7Y9Y - chains D and A of the 4 polymer chains in the assembly; structure by electron microscopy, 2.77 A resolution.

# Chain D
Molecule: 27-nt RNA strand
Sequence (27 nucleotides; each row starts with the number of its first residue; numbers below 1 keep their minus sign (G-3 is residue -3)):
    -3 GGAUUACCCA UGUCGAAGAC AACAAAG
Not modelled in the structure: -3 to 0

# Chain A
Molecule: CRISPR-associated RAMP family protein
Organism: Desulfonema ishimotonii
UniProt: A0A401FT36 (A0A401FT36_9DELT); residue numbers follow UniProt; this construct covers 1-1273, 1275-1540, 1542-1601
Chain sequence (1617 residues; row label = number of the first residue in the row; note: 2 numbers in that range are skipped by the numbering (no residue carries them; nothing is unmodelled there)):
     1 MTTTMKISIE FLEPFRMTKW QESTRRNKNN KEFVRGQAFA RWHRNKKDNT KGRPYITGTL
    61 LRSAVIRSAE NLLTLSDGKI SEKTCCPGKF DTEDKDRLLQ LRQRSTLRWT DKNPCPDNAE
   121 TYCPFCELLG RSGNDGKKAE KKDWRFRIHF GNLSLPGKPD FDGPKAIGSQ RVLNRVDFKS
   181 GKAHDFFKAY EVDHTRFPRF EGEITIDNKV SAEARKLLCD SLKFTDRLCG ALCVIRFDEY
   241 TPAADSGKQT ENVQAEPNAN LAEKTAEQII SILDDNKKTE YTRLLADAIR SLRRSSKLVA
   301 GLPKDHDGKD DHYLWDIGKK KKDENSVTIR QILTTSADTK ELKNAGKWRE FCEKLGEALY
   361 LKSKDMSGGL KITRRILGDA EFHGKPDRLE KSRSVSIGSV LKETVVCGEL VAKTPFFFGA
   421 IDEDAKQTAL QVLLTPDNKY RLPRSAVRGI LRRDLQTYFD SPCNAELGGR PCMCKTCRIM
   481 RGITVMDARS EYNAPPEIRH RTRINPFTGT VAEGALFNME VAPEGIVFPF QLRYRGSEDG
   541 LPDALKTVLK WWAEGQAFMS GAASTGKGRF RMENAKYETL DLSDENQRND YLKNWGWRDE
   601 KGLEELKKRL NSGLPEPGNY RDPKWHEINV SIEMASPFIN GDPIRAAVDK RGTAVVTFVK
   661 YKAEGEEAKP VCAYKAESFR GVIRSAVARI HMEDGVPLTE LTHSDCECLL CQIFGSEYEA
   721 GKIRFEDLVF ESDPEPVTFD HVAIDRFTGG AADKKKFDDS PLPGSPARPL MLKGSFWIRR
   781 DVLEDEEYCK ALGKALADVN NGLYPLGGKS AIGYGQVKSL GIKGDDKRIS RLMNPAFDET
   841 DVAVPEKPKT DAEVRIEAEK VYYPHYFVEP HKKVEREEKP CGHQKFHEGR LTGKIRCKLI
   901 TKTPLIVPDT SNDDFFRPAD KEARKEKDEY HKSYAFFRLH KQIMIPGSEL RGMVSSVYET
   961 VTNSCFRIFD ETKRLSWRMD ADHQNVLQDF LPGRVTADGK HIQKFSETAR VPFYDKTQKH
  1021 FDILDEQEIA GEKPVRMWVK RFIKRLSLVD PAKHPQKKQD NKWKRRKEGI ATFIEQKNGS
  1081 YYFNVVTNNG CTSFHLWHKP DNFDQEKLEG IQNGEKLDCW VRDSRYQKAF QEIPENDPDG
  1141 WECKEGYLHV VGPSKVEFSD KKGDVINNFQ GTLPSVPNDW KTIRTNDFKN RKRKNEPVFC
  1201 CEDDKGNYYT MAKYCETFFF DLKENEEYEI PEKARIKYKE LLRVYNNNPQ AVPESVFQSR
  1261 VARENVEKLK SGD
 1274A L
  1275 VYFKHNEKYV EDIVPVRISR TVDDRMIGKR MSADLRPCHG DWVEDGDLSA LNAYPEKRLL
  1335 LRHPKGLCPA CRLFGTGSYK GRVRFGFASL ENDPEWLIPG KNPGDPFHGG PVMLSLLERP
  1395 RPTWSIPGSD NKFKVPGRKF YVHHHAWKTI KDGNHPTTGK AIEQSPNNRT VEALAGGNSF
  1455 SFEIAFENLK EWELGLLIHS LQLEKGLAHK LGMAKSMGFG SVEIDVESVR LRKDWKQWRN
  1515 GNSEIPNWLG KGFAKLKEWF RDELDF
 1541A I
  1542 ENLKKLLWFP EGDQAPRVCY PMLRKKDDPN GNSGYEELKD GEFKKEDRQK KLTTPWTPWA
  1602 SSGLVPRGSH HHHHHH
Not modelled in the structure: 133-145, 239-259, 319-326, 366-391, 692-705, 835-841, 917-929, 982-987, 996-998, 1053-1062, 1604-1617
Differences from the reference sequence: engineered mutation Ala429 (Asp in A0A401FT36), Ala654 (Asp in A0A401FT36); expression tag (1602-1617)
Ion coordination: Zn2+ site 1: Cys86, Cys115, Cys123, Cys126; Zn2+ site 2: Cys463, Cys472, Cys474, Cys477; Zn2+ site 3: Cys706, Cys708, Cys711; Zn2+ site 4: Cys965, Cys1312, Cys1342, Cys1345
What the authors report for this chain:
  - mutagenesis - D429A/D654A: abolished catalytic activity on tgRNA
  - catalytic residues: His43 (citing earlier work)

# Chain D / chain A interface
Contacting residue pairs - 69 pairs, chain D then chain A:
  U1(D) with Glu1007(A), phosphate contact; Arg1125(A), hydrogen bond to the sugar; Gln1127(A), base contact
  C4(D) with Ala981(A), base contact
  C5(D) with Ala981(A), base contact
  A6(D) with Lys1155(A), base contact; Glu1157(A), hydrogen bond to the sugar
  U7(D) with Glu1157(A), sugar contact; Arg1565(A), hydrogen bond to the base
  G8(D) with Phe1158(A), sugar contact; Ser1159(A), sugar contact; Gln1250(A), base contact; Leu1564(A), base contact; Arg1565(A), hydrogen bond to the base; Glu1577(A), base contact
  U9(D) with Phe1158(A), sugar contact; Ser1159(A), hydrogen bond to the phosphate; Asp1160(A), hydrogen bond to the phosphate; Lys1161(A), salt bridge to the phosphate; Gln1250(A), hydrogen bond to the base; Leu1564(A), base contact
  C10(D) with Pro1249(A), sugar contact; Gln1250(A), sugar contact; Leu1390(A), base contact
  G11(D) with Pro1249(A), sugar contact; Leu1391(A), hydrogen bond to the base; Glu1392(A), base contact; Arg1393(A), base contact; Asn1441(A), hydrogen bond to the phosphate; Arg1443(A), hydrogen bond to the base
  A12(D) with Pro1249(A), sugar contact; Arg1393(A), sugar contact
  A13(D) with Ala752(A), hydrogen bond to the sugar; Asp753(A), sugar contact; Lys754(A), hydrogen bond to the sugar; Lys755(A), sugar contact; Lys756(A), base contact
  G14(D) with His306(A), stacking on the base; Asp740(A), base contact; Lys754(A), salt bridge to the phosphate; Lys756(A), sugar contact
  A15(D) with His306(A), salt bridge to the phosphate; Tyr313(A), sugar contact; Ala654(A), base contact; Lys754(A), hydrogen bond to the sugar; Lys755(A), base contact; Lys756(A), sugar contact; Phe757(A), base contact
  C16(D) with Tyr281(A), hydrogen bond to the phosphate; Lys754(A), sugar contact; Lys755(A), hydrogen bond to the base
  C19(D) with Val511(A), base contact; Ala512(A), hydrogen bond to the sugar; Glu513(A), sugar contact; Gly514(A), hydrogen bond to the sugar; Ala515(A), sugar contact; Leu516(A), base contact
  A20(D) with Arg283(A), hydrogen bond to the sugar; Lys364(A), sugar contact; Gly514(A), phosphate contact; Leu516(A), sugar contact
  A21(D) with Arg283(A), salt bridge to the phosphate; Tyr360(A), hydrogen bond to the phosphate; Lys364(A), salt bridge to the phosphate; Ala429(A), base contact; Gly514(A), hydrogen bond to the sugar; Leu516(A), sugar contact; Phe517(A), stacking on the base
  G23(D) with Glu717(A), base contact
Other interface residues (no listed pair), chain D (19 interface residues in all): A18
Other interface residues (no listed pair), chain A (49 interface residues in all): Lys182, Leu430, Val742, Ala751, Asp980

# In short
19 residues of chain D face 49 of chain A across their interface, with 20 hydrogen bonds, 5 salt bridges and 2
aromatic stacking contacts. Polar pairs include U7(D)-Arg1565(A), G8(D)-Arg1565(A) and U9(D)-Gln1250(A). From
the paper: the catalytic residue His43(A); D429A/D654A of chain A abolish catalytic activity on tgRNA.
Here chain D is a 27-nt RNA strand and chain A is CRISPR-associated RAMP family protein (Desulfonema
ishimotonii). Entry 7Y9Y (Structure of the Cas7-11-Csx29-guide RNA-target RNA (no PFS) complex) was determined
by electron microscopy (same publication as 7Y9X and 8GS2).
